PDB entry 5V1P | X-ray diffraction, 1.99 A resolution | chains P and A of the 4 polymer chains in the assembly

Chain P:
Molecule: 10-nt DNA strand
Sequence (10 nucleotides; row label = number of the first residue in the row):
     1 GCTGATGCGG
Modified positions: 8OG (8-oxo-2'-deoxy-guanosine-5'-monophosphate) at position 10
Ion coordination: Na+: DG9 (shared with Thr101(A), Val103(A), Ile106(A) of chain A); Mg2+: 8OG_10 (together with XC5) (shared with Asp190(A), Asp192(A), Asp256(A) of chain A)

Chain A:
Molecule: DNA polymerase beta
From: Homo sapiens
Notes: EC 2.7.7.7, 4.2.99.-
UniProtKB: P06746 (DPOLB_HUMAN); numbering as in UniProt (aligned over 1-335)
Sequence (335 residues; each row starts with the number of its first residue):
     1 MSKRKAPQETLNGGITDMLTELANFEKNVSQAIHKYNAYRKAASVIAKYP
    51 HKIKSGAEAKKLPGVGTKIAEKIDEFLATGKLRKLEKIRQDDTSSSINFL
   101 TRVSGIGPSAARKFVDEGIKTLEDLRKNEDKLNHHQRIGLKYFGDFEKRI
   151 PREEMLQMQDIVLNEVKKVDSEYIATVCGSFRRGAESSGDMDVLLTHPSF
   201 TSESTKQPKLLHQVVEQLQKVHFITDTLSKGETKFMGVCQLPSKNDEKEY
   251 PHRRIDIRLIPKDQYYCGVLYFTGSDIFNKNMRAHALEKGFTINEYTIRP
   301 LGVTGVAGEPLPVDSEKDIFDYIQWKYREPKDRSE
Unresolved in the structure: 1-9
Ion coordination: Na+ site 1: Lys60, Leu62, Val65 (shared with 1 residue of chain D); Na+ site 2: Thr101, Val103, Ile106 (shared with DG9(P) of chain P); Mg2+ site 1: Asp190, Asp192, Asp256 (together with XC5) (shared with 8OG_10(P) of chain P); Mg2+ site 2: Asp190, Asp192 (together with XC5)
Residues lining bound ligands: XC5 (2'-deoxy-5'-O-[(S)-hydroxy{[(S)-hydroxy(phosphonooxy)phosphoryl]methyl}phosphoryl]cytidine): Arg149, Gly179, Ser180, Arg183, Ser188, Gly189, Asp190, Asp192, Tyr271, Phe272, Thr273, Gly274, Ser275, Asp276, Asn279
Curated features (UniProtKB/Swiss-Prot):
  - region: Arg183 to Asp192 (DNA-binding)
  - active site: Lys72 (Nucleophile)
  - binding site (K(+)): Lys60, Leu62, Val65, Thr101, Val103, Ile106
  - binding site (Na(+)): Lys60, Leu62, Val65, Thr101, Val103, Ile106
  - binding site (dATP): Arg149, Ser180, Arg183, Gly189, Asp190
  - binding site (dCTP): Arg149, Ser180, Arg183, Gly189, Asp190
  - binding site (dGTP): Arg149, Ser180, Arg183, Gly189, Asp190, Asp192
  - binding site (dTTP): Arg149, Ser180, Arg183, Gly189, Asp190
  - binding site (Mg(2+)): Asp190, Asp192, Asp256
  - modified residue: Lys72 (N6-acetyllysine), Arg83 (Omega-N-methylarginine), Arg152 (Omega-N-methylarginine)
  - cross-link (Glycyl lysine isopeptide (Lys-Gly)): Lys41 (interchain with G-Cter in ubiquitin), Lys61 (interchain with G-Cter in ubiquitin), Lys81 (interchain with G-Cter in ubiquitin)
  - natural variant: Leu22 (L22P: Found in a gastric cancer sample; uncertain significance), Tyr39 (Y39C: Found in a gastric cancer sample; uncertain significance), Gly118 (G118V: Decreased DNA-directed DNA polymerase activity), Arg137 (R137Q: Decreased function in base-excision repair), Arg149 (R149I: Decreased DNA-directed DNA polymerase activity), Asp160 (D160N: Found in a gastric cancer sample; uncertain significance), Cys239 (C239R: Found in a gastric cancer sample; uncertain significance), Lys289 (K289M: Found in a colon cancer sample; uncertain significance), Asn294 (N294D: Found in a gastric cancer sample; uncertain significance), Glu295 (E295K: Found in a gastric cancer sample; uncertain significance)
  - mutagenesis: Phe25 (F25W: No effect on 5'-dRP lyase activity. Decreased ssDNA binding), His34 (H34G: Decreased 5'-dRP lyase activity. Decreased ssDNA binding), Lys35 (K35A: Decreased 5'-dRP lyase activity. Decreased ssDNA binding. Loss of 5'-dRP lyase activity; when associated with A-68 and A-72. Decreased ssDNA binding; when associated with A-68 and A-72 ...), Tyr39 (Y39F: No effect on 5'-dRP lyase activity; Y39Q: Abolishes DNA polymerase and 5'-dRP lyase activity), Lys41 (K41R: Abolishes ubiquitination; when associated with R-61 and R-81), Lys60 (K60A: Decreased 5'-dRP lyase activity. Decreased ssDNA binding), Lys61 (K61R: Abolishes ubiquitination; when associated with R-41 and R-81), Lys68 (K68A: No effect on 5'-dRP lyase activity. Decreased ssDNA binding. Loss of 5'-dRP lyase activity; when associated with A-35 and A-72. Decreased ssDNA binding; when associated with A-35 and A-72 ...), Glu71 (E71Q: No effect on 5'-dRP lyase activity. No effect on structure shown by circular dichroism. No effect on ssDNA binding), Lys72 (K72A: Severely reduced 5'-dRP lyase activity. Does not affect ssDNA binding. Loss of 5'-dRP lyase activity; when associated with A-35 and A-68. Decreased ssDNA binding ...), Glu75 (E75A: Slightly decreased 5'-dRP lyase activity. Decreased ssDNA binding. No effect on structure shown by circular dichroism), Lys81 (K81R: Abolishes ubiquitination; when associated with R-41 and R-61), 5 further mutagenesis entries in UniProt
From the paper describing this entry:
  - conformationally variable residues (side-chain flip): Arg254
  - catalytic residues: Asp256 (proposed by the authors, not directly observed)

How chain P and chain A interact:
Contacting residue pairs (18; chain P residue first):
  DG7(P) with Ser109(A), phosphate contact
  DC8(P) with Gly105(A), phosphate contact; Gly107(A), hydrogen bond to the phosphate; Pro108(A), phosphate contact; Ser109(A), hydrogen bond to the phosphate; Ala110(A), hydrogen bond to the phosphate
  DG9(P) with Val103(A), phosphate contact; Ser104(A), phosphate contact; Gly105(A), hydrogen bond to the phosphate; Ile106(A), hydrogen bond to the phosphate; Lys234(A), base contact; Met236(A), phosphate contact
  8OG_10(P) with Asp192(A), phosphate contact; Met236(A), phosphate contact; Arg254(A), salt bridge to the phosphate; Asp256(A), phosphate contact; Tyr271(A), hydrogen bond to the base; Phe272(A), phosphate contact
Also at the interface, not in a pair above, chain A (18 interface residues in all): Thr101, His135, Asp190

Summary:
4 residues of chain P and 18 residues of chain A are in contact, with 6 hydrogen bonds and 1 salt bridge.
Polar pairs include 8OG_10(P)-Tyr271(A), DC8(P)-Gly107(A) and DC8(P)-Ser109(A). Ligands of chain A: compound
XC5. The paper reports the catalytic residue Asp256(A); conformational variability at Arg254(A).
Chain P is a 10-nt DNA strand and chain A is DNA polymerase beta (Homo sapiens); the structure, DNA polymerase
beta substrate complex with 8-oxoG:C at the primer terminus and incoming dCTP analog, was determined by X-ray
diffraction (same publication as 5V1F, 5V1G, 5V1H, 5V1I, 5V1J, 5V1N and 3 further entries).
